PDB entry 9CHL | X-ray diffraction, 2.40 A resolution | chains A and C of the 6 polymer chains in the assembly

[Chain A (and C)]
Protein: Antitoxin HigA
From: Proteus vulgaris
Notes: chain C of this document is another copy of the same molecule, construct and numbering; everything in this record applies to it too
UniProt: Q7A224 (HIGA_PROVU); residues 1-104 here = UniProt positions 1-104
Sequence (104 residues; numbered 1 to 104; the number before each row is that of its first residue):
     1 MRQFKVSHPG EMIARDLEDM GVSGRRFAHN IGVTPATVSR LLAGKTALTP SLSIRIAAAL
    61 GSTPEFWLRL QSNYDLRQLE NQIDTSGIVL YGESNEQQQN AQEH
Disordered / not traced: 102-104 (chain C: 103-104)
Modified residues: Mse1 (selenomethionine; parent Met); Mse12 (selenomethionine; parent Met); Mse20 (selenomethionine; parent Met)
What the authors report for this chain:
  - binding site for the 21-nt DNA strand: Thr34, Ala36, Thr37, Arg40
  - specificity-determining residues: Arg40
  - binding site for the 21-nt DNA strand: Ser23, Thr34, Ser39, Arg40, Lys45
  - contacts within the chain: Arg2-Glu80 (salt bridge), Gln3-Arg77 (backbone contact)
  - conformationally variable residues (order/disorder transition): Arg2, Gln3
  - binding site for the 21-nt DNA strand: Thr37

[How chain A and chain C interact]
Contacting residue pairs - 66 pairs, chain A then chain C:
  Mse20(A) - Tyr91(C)  hydrophobic
  Val22(A) - Tyr91(C)
  Arg26(A) - Tyr91(C)
  Phe27(A) - Tyr91(C)
  Asn30(A) - Ile88(C)
  Asn30(A) - Val89(C)  hydrogen bond (side chain-backbone)
  Asn30(A) - Tyr91(C)  hydrogen bond
  Ile31(A) - Ile88(C)
  Pro50(A) - Leu76(C)
  Pro50(A) - Leu79(C)  hydrophobic
  Ser51(A) - Leu79(C)
  Ser51(A) - Ile83(C)
  Ser53(A) - Leu76(C)
  Ile54(A) - Leu76(C)  hydrophobic
  Ile54(A) - Leu79(C)  hydrophobic
  Ile54(A) - Glu80(C)
  Ile54(A) - Ile83(C)  hydrophobic
  Ile54(A) - Thr85(C)
  Arg55(A) - Ile83(C)
  Arg55(A) - Ile88(C)
  Ala58(A) - Ile88(C)  hydrophobic
  Ala58(A) - Val89(C)
  Ala58(A) - Leu90(C)
  Ala59(A) - Ile88(C)
  Ala59(A) - Val89(C)
  Ala59(A) - Leu90(C)
  Ala59(A) - Tyr91(C)  hydrogen bond (backbone-backbone)
  Leu60(A) - Tyr91(C)  hydrophobic
  Gly61(A) - Leu90(C)
  Pro64(A) - Leu76(C)
  Pro64(A) - Glu80(C)
  Glu65(A) - Leu76(C)
  Glu65(A) - Glu80(C)
  Leu68(A) - Ser72(C)
  Leu68(A) - Leu76(C)  hydrophobic
  Ser72(A) - Leu68(C)
  Ser72(A) - Ser72(C)  hydrogen bond
  Leu76(A) - Pro50(C)
  Leu76(A) - Ser53(C)
  Leu76(A) - Ile54(C)  hydrophobic
  Leu76(A) - Glu65(C)
  Leu76(A) - Leu68(C)  hydrophobic
  Leu79(A) - Pro50(C)  hydrophobic
  Leu79(A) - Ser51(C)
  Leu79(A) - Ile54(C)
  Ile83(A) - Ser51(C)
  Ile83(A) - Ile54(C)  hydrophobic
  Ile83(A) - Arg55(C)
  Thr85(A) - Ile54(C)
  Ile88(A) - Asn30(C)
  Ile88(A) - Ile31(C)
  Ile88(A) - Arg55(C)
  Ile88(A) - Ala58(C)  hydrophobic
  Ile88(A) - Ala59(C)
  Val89(A) - Asn30(C)  hydrogen bond (backbone-side chain)
  Val89(A) - Ala58(C)
  Val89(A) - Ala59(C)
  Leu90(A) - Ala58(C)
  Leu90(A) - Ala59(C)
  Leu90(A) - Gly61(C)
  Tyr91(A) - Mse20(C)  hydrophobic
  Tyr91(A) - Val22(C)
  Tyr91(A) - Phe27(C)
  Tyr91(A) - Asn30(C)  hydrogen bond
  Tyr91(A) - Ala59(C)  hydrogen bond (backbone-backbone)
  Tyr91(A) - Leu60(C)  hydrophobic
Interface residues without a listed pair, chain A (33 interface residues in all): Ala57, Arg69, Asn73, Asp75, Asp84, Gly87
Interface residues without a listed pair, chain C (34 interface residues in all): Arg26, Ala57, Pro64, Arg69, Asn73, Asp75, Asp84, Gly87

[Overview]
The interface between chain A and chain C involves 33 residues on one side and 34 on the other, with 7
hydrogen bonds. Polar contacts include Asn30(A)-Val89(C), Asn30(A)-Tyr91(C) and Ser72(A)-Ser72(C). From the
paper: a binding site for the 21-nt DNA strand at Thr34(A), Ala36(A) and Thr37(A) among others; the
specificity determinant Arg40(A).
Chain A and chain C are both Antitoxin HigA (Proteus vulgaris); the structure, P. vulgaris tetrameric HigBA-
operator 2 DNA, was determined by X-ray diffraction (same publication as 9CHN).
